Entry 7UXK (X-ray diffraction, 2.63 A resolution); this record covers chains A and B.

# Chain A
Name: Cyclin-dependent kinase 2
From: Homo sapiens
Notes: EC 2.7.11.22
UniProtKB: P24941 (CDK2_HUMAN); residues 1-298 here = UniProt positions 1-298
Amino-acid sequence (299 residues; each row starts with the number of its first residue; numbering starts at 0):
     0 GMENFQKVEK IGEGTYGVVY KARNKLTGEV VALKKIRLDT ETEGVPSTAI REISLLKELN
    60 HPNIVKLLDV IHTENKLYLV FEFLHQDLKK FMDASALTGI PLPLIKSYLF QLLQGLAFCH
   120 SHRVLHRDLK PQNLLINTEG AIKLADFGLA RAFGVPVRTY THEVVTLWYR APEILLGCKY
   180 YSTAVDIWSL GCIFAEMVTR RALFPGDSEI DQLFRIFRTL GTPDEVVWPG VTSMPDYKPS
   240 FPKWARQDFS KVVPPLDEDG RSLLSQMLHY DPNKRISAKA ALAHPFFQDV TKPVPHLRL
Disordered / not traced: 0-8, 36-48, 73-75, 222-245, 295-298
Sequence notes: expression tag (0)
Swiss-Prot annotation at these positions:
  - active site: Asp127 (Proton acceptor)
  - binding site (ATP): Ile10 to Val18, Lys33, Glu81 to Leu83, Asp86, Lys129 to Asn132, Asp145
  - binding site (Mg(2+)): Asn132, Asp145
  - site (CDK7 binding): Lys9, Lys88, Lys89, Leu166
  - modified residue: Met1 (N-acetylmethionine), Lys6 (N6-acetyllysine), Thr14 (Phosphothreonine), Tyr15 (Phosphotyrosine), Tyr19 (Phosphotyrosine), Thr160 (Phosphothreonine)
  - natural variant: Pro45 (P45L: In a glioblastoma multiforme sample)
  - mutagenesis: Lys9 (K9F: Reduced phosphorylation by CAK), Thr14 (T14A: 2-fold increase in activity), Tyr15 (Y15F: 2-fold increase in activity), Lys88 to Lys89 (Reduced phosphorylation by CAK), Thr160 (T160A: Abolishes activity), Leu166 (L166R: Reduced phosphorylation by CAK and reduced kinase activity)
Ligand contacts: N,N'-(1,4-phenylene)diacetamide (WHL): Phe90, Ala93, Ser94, Thr97, Gly98, Ile99, Pro100

# Chain B
Name: FP24322
Amino-acid sequence (11 residues; numbered 0 to 10; the number before each row is that of its first residue; numbering starts at 0):
     0 XFECLDAFFS C
Modified residues: ACE (acetyl group) at position 0
Glycans and other covalent adducts: N,N'-(1,4-phenylene)diacetamide (WHL) linked to Cys3, Cys10

# Interface between chain A and chain B
Contacting residue pairs (14):
  Gln85(A) - Phe7(B)
  Lys89(A) - Phe7(B)
  Phe90(A) - Cys3(B)  hydrophobic
  Phe90(A) - Phe7(B)  hydrophobic
  Ala93(A) - Phe7(B)  hydrophobic
  Pro100(A) - Cys3(B)
  Leu103(A) - ACE_0(B)
  Tyr107(A) - Leu4(B)
  Ile135(A) - Phe7(B)  hydrophobic
  Ile135(A) - Phe8(B)
  Asn136(A) - Phe8(B)
  Thr137(A) - Phe8(B)
  Glu138(A) - Phe1(B)
  Gly139(A) - Leu4(B)
Other interface residues (no listed pair), chain A (15 interface residues in all): His84, Ser94, Gly98

# In short
Chain A and chain B form an interface of 15 and 6 residues respectively. Chain A binds
N,N'-(1,4-phenylene)diacetamide. Covalently linked N,N'-(1,4-phenylene)diacetamide: at Cys3(B). Curated
annotation (UniProt) lists active-site residue Asp127(A), 19 ATP-binding residues, Mg2+-binding residues
Asn132(A) and Asp145(A) and 7 mutagenesis sites on chain A.
Chain A is Cyclin-dependent kinase 2 (Homo sapiens) and chain B is FP24322; the structure, Structure of CDK2
in complex with FP24322, a Helicon Polypeptide, was determined by X-ray diffraction together with 7UWI, 7UWO,
7UX5, 7UXI, 7UXJ, 7UXM and 7 further entries from the same study.
